7YSG - chains J and L of the 16 polymer chains in the assembly; structure by electron microscopy, 3.18 A resolution.

# Chain J
Molecule: Immunoglobulin J chain
Source organism: Homo sapiens
Reference sequence: P01591 (IGJ_HUMAN); residues 1-136 here correspond to UniProt positions 24-159 (UniProt number = residue number + 23)
Sequence (136 residues; each row starts with the number of its first residue):
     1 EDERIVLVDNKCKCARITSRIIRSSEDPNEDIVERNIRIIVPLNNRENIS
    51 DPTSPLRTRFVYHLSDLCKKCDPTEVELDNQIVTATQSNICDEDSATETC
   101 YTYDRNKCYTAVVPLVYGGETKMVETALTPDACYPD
Disordered / not traced: 1-2, 70-97
Disulfide bonds: C12-C100, C108-C133
Glycans and other covalent adducts: N-acetylglucosamine (NAG) linked to N48
Small-molecule neighbours: N-acetylglucosamine (NAG; 2-acetamido-2-deoxy-beta-D-glucopyranose): R4, R20, I22, E34, N36
Curated features (UniProtKB/Swiss-Prot):
  - glycosylation: N48 (N-linked (GlcNAc...) (complex) asparagine)

# Chain L
Molecule: Immunoglobulin heavy constant mu
Source organism: Homo sapiens
Reference sequence: P01871 (IGHM_HUMAN); residues 345-576 here correspond to UniProt positions 222-453 (UniProt number = residue number - 123)
Sequence (232 residues; numbered 345 to 576; the number before each row is that of its first residue):
   345 IRVFAIPPSFASIFLTKSTKLTCLVTDLTTYDSVTISWTRQNGEAVKTHT
   395 NISESHPNATFSAVGEASICEDDWNSGERFTCTVTHTDLPSPLKQTISRP
   445 KGVALHRPDVYLLPPAREQLNLRESATITCLVTGFSPADVFVQWMQRGQP
   495 LSPEKYVTSAPMPEPQAPGRYFAHSILTVSEEEWNTGETYTCVVAHEALP
   545 NRVTERTVDKSTGKPTLYNVSLVMSDTAGTCY
Disulfide bonds: C367-C426, C474-C536
Glycans and other covalent adducts: N-acetylglucosamine (NAG) linked to N563
Curated features (UniProtKB/Swiss-Prot):
  - glycosylation (N-linked (GlcNAc...) asparagine): N395, N402

# Chain J / chain L interface
Pairs across the interface - 54 pairs, chain J then chain L:
  K11(J) with C575(L); Y576(L), hydrogen bond (side chain-backbone)
  C14(J) with C575(L), disulfide
  S19(J) with S555(L), hydrogen bond (side chain-backbone)
  I21(J) with K554(L); S555(L)
  P28(J) with R467(L); E525(L); N529(L)
  N29(J) with R461(L), hydrogen bond; L464(L), hydrogen bond (side chain-backbone); N465(L), hydrogen bond
  D31(J) with N529(L); K554(L), salt bridge
  I32(J) with T560(L); L561(L), hydrophobic
  V33(J) with K554(L); P559(L); T560(L), hydrogen bond (backbone-backbone); L561(L)
  E34(J) with L561(L); N563(L)
  R35(J) with P559(L); L561(L), hydrogen bond (backbone-backbone); Y562(L); N563(L)
  N36(J) with N563(L), hydrogen bond
  I37(J) with N563(L); V564(L); S565(L), hydrogen bond (backbone-backbone)
  R38(J) with S565(L)
  I39(J) with S565(L), hydrogen bond (backbone-backbone); L566(L); V567(L), hydrogen bond (backbone-backbone)
  I40(J) with V567(L); A572(L), hydrophobic
  V41(J) with V567(L), hydrogen bond (backbone-backbone); M568(L), hydrophobic; S569(L); A572(L)
  P42(J) with S569(L); G573(L)
  L43(J) with S569(L); D570(L)
  N44(J) with D570(L)
  N45(J) with G573(L), hydrogen bond (side chain-backbone)
  T102(J) with G573(L); C575(L)
  Y103(J) with G573(L), hydrogen bond (backbone-backbone); T574(L); C575(L), hydrogen bond (backbone-backbone)
  D104(J) with C575(L)
  R105(J) with C575(L); Y576(L)
Also at the interface, not in a pair above, chain J (27 interface residues in all): I5, I22
Also at the interface, not in a pair above, chain L (26 interface residues in all): K558
Inter-chain disulfides: C14(J)-C575(L)

# In short
The interface between chain J and chain L involves 27 residues on one side and 26 on the other; the contacts
include 1 disulfide bond, 15 hydrogen bonds and 1 salt bridge. Among the polar pairs are D31(J)-K554(L),
K11(J)-Y576(L) and S19(J)-S555(L). Chain J binds N-acetylglucosamine.
Here chain J is Immunoglobulin J chain and chain L is Immunoglobulin heavy constant mu, both from Homo
sapiens. Entry 7YSG (Cryo-EM structure of human FcmR bound to sIgM) was determined by electron microscopy
together with 7YTC, 7YTD and 7YTE from the same study.
